8E8R - chains 1 and L of the 6 polymer chains in the assembly; structure by electron microscopy, 2.66 A resolution.

[Chain 1]
Molecule: Capsid protein VP1
Organism: Human poliovirus 3 strain Sabin
UniProtKB: B2X7G7 (B2X7G7_9ENTO); residues 24-302 here correspond to UniProt positions 22-300 (UniProt number = residue number - 2)
Sequence (279 residues; numbered 24 to 302; the number before each row is that of its first residue):
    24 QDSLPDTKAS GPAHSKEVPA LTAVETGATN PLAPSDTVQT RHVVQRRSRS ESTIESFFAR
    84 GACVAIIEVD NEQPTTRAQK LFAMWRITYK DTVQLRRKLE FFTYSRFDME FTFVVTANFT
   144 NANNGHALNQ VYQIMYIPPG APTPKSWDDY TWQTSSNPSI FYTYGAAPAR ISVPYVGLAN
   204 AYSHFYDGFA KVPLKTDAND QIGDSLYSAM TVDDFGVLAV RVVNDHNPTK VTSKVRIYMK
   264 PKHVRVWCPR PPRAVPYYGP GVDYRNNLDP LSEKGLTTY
Not modelled in the structure: 99-100
From the paper describing this entry:
  - conformationally variable residues (order/disorder transition): Gln96 to Lys103

[Chain L]
Molecule: 9H2 Fab light chain
Organism: Homo sapiens
Notes: antibody fragment or engineered binder
Sequence (110 residues; each row starts with the number of its first residue):
    20 QSALTQPASV SGSPGQSITI SCTGTITDIG YYNYVSWYQQ HPGKAPKLII FDVTNRPSGV
    80 SDRFSGSKSG NTASLTISGL QAEDEGDYYC FSHRSNNIRV FGGGTKLTVL
Not modelled in the structure: 20
Disulfide bonds: Cys41-Cys109

[Interface between chain 1 and chain L]
Pairs across the interface (7):
  Arg109(1) with Asn52(L)
  Lys168(1) with Thr73(L); Asn74(L)
  Gln224(1) with Asn90(L), hydrogen bond (backbone-side chain)
  Leu229(1) with Ile45(L), hydrophobic; Thr46(L)
  Pro283(1) with Tyr50(L)
Other interface residues (no listed pair), chain 1 (8 interface residues in all): Asp227, Ser228, Tyr281
Other interface residues (no listed pair), chain L (8 interface residues in all): Asn115

[In short]
Chain 1 and chain L each contribute 8 residues to their interface; the contacts include 1 hydrogen bond. Its
one hydrogen-bonded contact is Gln224(1)-Asn90(L). From the paper: conformational variability at Gln96(1).
Chain 1 is Capsid protein VP1 (Human poliovirus 3 strain Sabin) and chain L is 9H2 Fab light chain (Homo
sapiens); the structure, 9H2 Fab-Sabin poliovirus 3 complex, was determined by electron microscopy, deposited
together with 8E8L, 8E8S, 8E8X, 8E8Y and 8E8Z.
